6L4A - chains I and W of the 26 polymer chains in the assembly; structure by electron microscopy, 12.30 A resolution (very low resolution: no residue pairs are listed; an interface is given only as per-side residue counts).

Chain I:
Molecule: 485-nt DNA strand
Sequence (485 nucleotides; numbered -242 to 242; the number before each row is that of its first residue; numbers below 1 keep their minus sign (DA-242 is residue -242)):
  -242 ATCAGAATCCCGGTGCCGAGGCCGCTCAATTGGTCGTAGACAGCTCTAGC
  -192 ACCGCTTAAACGCACGTACGCGCTGTCCCCCGCGTTTTAACCGCCAAGGG
  -142 GATTACTCCCTAGTCTCCAGGCACGTGTCAGATATATACATCGATTGGAT
   -92 AGGCCCGGACGGCCTGGATAATCAGAATCCCGGTGCCGAGGCCGCTCAAT
   -42 TGGTCGTAGACAGCTCTAGCACCGCTTAAACGCACGTACGCGCTGTCCCC
     8 CGCGTTTTAACCGCCAAGGGGATTACTCCCTAGTCTCCAGGCACGTGTCA
    58 GATATATACATCGATTGGATAGGCCCCAACGGCCTGGATAATCAGAATCC
   108 CGGTGCCGAGGCCGCTCAATTGGTCGTAGACAGCTCTAGCACCGCTTAAA
   158 CGCACGTACGCGCTGTCCCCCGCGTTTTAACCGCCAAGGGGATTACTCCC
   208 TAGTCTCCAGGCACGTGTCAGATATATACATCGAT

Chain W:
Protein: Histone H3.1
Organism: Homo sapiens
Reference sequence: P68431 (H31_HUMAN); residues 0-135 here correspond to UniProt positions 1-136 (UniProt number = residue number + 1)
Amino-acid sequence (139 residues; numbered -3 to 135; the number before each row is that of its first residue; numbers below 1 keep their minus sign (Gly-3 is residue -3)):
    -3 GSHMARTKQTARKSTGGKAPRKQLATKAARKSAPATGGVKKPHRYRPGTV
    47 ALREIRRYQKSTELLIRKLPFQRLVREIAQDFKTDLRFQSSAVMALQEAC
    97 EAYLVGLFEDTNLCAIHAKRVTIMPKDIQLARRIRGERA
Not modelled in the structure: -3 to 38
Differences from the reference sequence: expression tag (-3 to -1)

How chain I and chain W interact:
At this resolution (12 A) residue pairs are not listed: 10 residues of chain I and 17 of chain W lie at the interface.

Summary:
10 residues of chain I and 17 residues of chain W are in contact.
Here chain I is a 485-nt DNA strand and chain W is Histone H3.1 (Homo sapiens). Entry 6L4A (H3-H3-H3
tri-nucleosome with the 22 base-pair linker DNA) was determined by electron microscopy together with 6L49 from
the same study.
